PDB entry 4CCT | electron microscopy, 4.50 A resolution (low resolution: residue-level contacts below are approximate; hydrogen-bond / salt-bridge calls are withheld) | chains B and C of the 6 polymer chains in the assembly

Chain B (and C):
Protein: Dengue virus 1 E protein
From: Dengue virus 1
Notes: chain C of this document is another copy of the same molecule, construct and numbering; everything in this record applies to it too
UniProt: G3F5K5 (G3F5K5_9FLAV); aligned to UniProt positions 281-619 over residues 1-339 (the alignment contains insertions or deletions, so no single offset holds)
Sequence (495 residues; numbered 1 to 495; the number before each row is that of its first residue):
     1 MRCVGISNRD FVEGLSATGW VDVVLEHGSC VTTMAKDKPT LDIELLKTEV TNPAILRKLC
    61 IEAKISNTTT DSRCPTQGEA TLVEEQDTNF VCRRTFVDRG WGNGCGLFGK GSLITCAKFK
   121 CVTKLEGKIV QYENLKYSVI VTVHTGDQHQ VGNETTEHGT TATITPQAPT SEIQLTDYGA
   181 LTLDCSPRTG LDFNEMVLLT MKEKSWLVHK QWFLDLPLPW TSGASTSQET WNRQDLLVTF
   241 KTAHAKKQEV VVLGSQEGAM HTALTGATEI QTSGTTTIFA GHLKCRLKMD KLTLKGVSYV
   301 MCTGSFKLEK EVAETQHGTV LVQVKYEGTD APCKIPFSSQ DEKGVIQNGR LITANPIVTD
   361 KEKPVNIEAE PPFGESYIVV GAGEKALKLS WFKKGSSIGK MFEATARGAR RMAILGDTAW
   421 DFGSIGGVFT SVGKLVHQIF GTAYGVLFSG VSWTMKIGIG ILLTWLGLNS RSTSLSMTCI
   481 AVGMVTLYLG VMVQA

Interface between chain B and chain C:
Residue-residue contacts (5; chain B residue first):
  Gly-102(B) / Gly-152(C)
  Gly-254(B) / Gly-258(C)
  Gln-256(B) / Gly-258(C)
  Gln-256(B) / Ala-259(C)
  Gly-258(B) / Gln-256(C)
Other interface residues (no listed pair), chain B (5 interface residues in all): Ser-255
Other interface residues (no listed pair), chain C (5 interface residues in all): Gly-254

Overview:
The chain B/chain C interface involves 5 residues from each chain.
Chain B and chain C are both Dengue virus 1 E protein (Dengue virus 1); the structure, Dengue 1 cryo-EM
reconstruction, was determined by electron microscopy together with 4B03 from the same study.
